Entry 7C79 (electron microscopy, 2.50 A resolution); this record covers chains A and G of the 12 polymer chains in the assembly.

# Chain A
Molecule: Ribonuclease MRP RNA subunit NME1
From: Saccharomyces cerevisiae S288C
Sequence (340 nucleotides; numbered 1 to 340; the number before each row is that of its first residue):
     1 AAUCCAUGAC CAAAGAAUCG UCACAAAUCG AAGCUUACAA AAUGGAGUAA AAUUUUGUUU
    61 ACUCAGUAAU AUGCUUUGGG UUGAAAGUCU CCCACCAAUU CGUAUGCGGA AAACGUAAUG
   121 AGAUUUAAAA AUUUUAAAUU GUUUAAAUCA ACUCAUUAAG GAGGAUGCCC UUGGGUAUUC
   181 UGCUUCUUGA CCUGGUACCU CUAUUGCAGG GUACUGGUGU UUUCUUCGGU ACUGGAUUCC
   241 GUUUGUAUGG AAUCUAAACC AUAGUUAUGA CGAUUGCUCU UUCCCGUGCU GGAUCGAGUA
   301 ACCCAAUGGA GCUUACUAUU CUUGGUCCAU GGAUUCACCC
Unresolved in the structure: 133-136, 336-340
Ion coordination: Mg2+: A86, A306

# Chain G
Molecule: Ribonucleases P/MRP protein subunit POP7
From: Saccharomyces cerevisiae (strain ATCC 204508 / S288c)
Notes: EC 3.1.26.5
Reference sequence: P38291 (POP7_YEAST); residue numbers follow UniProt; this construct covers 1-140
Sequence (140 residues; numbered 1 to 140; the number before each row is that of its first residue):
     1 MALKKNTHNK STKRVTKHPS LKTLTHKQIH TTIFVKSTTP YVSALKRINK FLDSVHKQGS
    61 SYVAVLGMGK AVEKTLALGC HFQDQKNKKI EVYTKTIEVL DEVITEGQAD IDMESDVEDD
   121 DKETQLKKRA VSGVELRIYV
Unresolved in the structure: 1-12, 108-114
UniProt features mapped onto this chain:
  - modified residue: Ser-115 (Phosphoserine)

# Chain A / chain G interface
Pairs across the interface (57; chain A residue first):
  A26(A) / Lys-46(G)  base contact
  C34(A) / Ser-43(G)  base contact
  C34(A) / Lys-46(G)  base contact
  C34(A) / Arg-47(G)  salt bridge to the phosphate
  U35(A) / Thr-32(G)  base contact
  U35(A) / Ile-33(G)  base contact
  U35(A) / Phe-34(G)  hydrogen bond to the sugar
  U35(A) / Lys-36(G)  hydrogen bond to the phosphate
  U35(A) / Thr-39(G)  hydrogen bond to the phosphate
  U35(A) / Pro-40(G)  phosphate contact
  U35(A) / Ser-43(G)  phosphate contact
  U35(A) / Arg-47(G)  salt bridge to the phosphate
  U35(A) / Phe-51(G)  base contact
  U36(A) / Pro-19(G)  sugar contact
  U36(A) / Lys-22(G)  hydrogen bond to the phosphate
  U36(A) / Lys-36(G)  salt bridge to the phosphate
  A37(A) / Pro-19(G)  phosphate contact
  A37(A) / Ser-20(G)  hydrogen bond to the base
  A37(A) / Lys-22(G)  salt bridge to the phosphate
  A37(A) / Phe-34(G)  sugar contact
  A37(A) / Val-35(G)  hydrogen bond to the sugar
  A37(A) / Lys-36(G)  phosphate contact
  A37(A) / Leu-66(G)  base contact
  A37(A) / Gly-67(G)  sugar contact
  A37(A) / Met-68(G)  base contact
  A37(A) / Ile-97(G)  base contact
  C38(A) / Lys-17(G)  base contact
  C38(A) / His-18(G)  hydrogen bond to the base
  C38(A) / Lys-36(G)  phosphate contact
  C38(A) / Ser-37(G)  phosphate contact
  C38(A) / Met-68(G)  sugar contact
  C38(A) / Arg-129(G)  hydrogen bond to the base
  A39(A) / Lys-17(G)  salt bridge to the phosphate
  A39(A) / Ser-37(G)  phosphate contact
  A39(A) / Lys-70(G)  base contact
  A40(A) / Val-15(G)  base contact
  A40(A) / Lys-17(G)  salt bridge to the phosphate
  A40(A) / Arg-129(G)  sugar contact
  A42(A) / Thr-96(G)  base contact
  A42(A) / Arg-129(G)  sugar contact
  A42(A) / Ala-130(G)  hydrogen bond to the sugar
  A42(A) / Val-131(G)  base contact
  A42(A) / Ser-132(G)  hydrogen bond to the base
  U70(A) / Pro-40(G)  phosphate contact
  A71(A) / Tyr-41(G)  stacking on the base
  U72(A) / Val-42(G)  sugar contact
  U72(A) / Leu-45(G)  base contact
  U72(A) / Lys-46(G)  base contact
  U72(A) / Asn-49(G)  hydrogen bond to the base
  G73(A) / Pro-40(G)  base contact
  G73(A) / Val-42(G)  base contact
  G73(A) / Ser-43(G)  base contact
  G73(A) / Lys-46(G)  hydrogen bond to the base
  C74(A) / Lys-46(G)  base contact
  G235(A) / His-26(G)  phosphate contact
  A236(A) / Thr-25(G)  phosphate contact
  A236(A) / His-26(G)  phosphate contact
Also at the interface, not in a pair above, chain A (20 interface residues in all): A25, G33, A68, U237
Also at the interface, not in a pair above, chain G (40 interface residues in all): Lys-50, Gly-69, Ala-71, His-81, Lys-86, Val-99

# Overview
Chain A and chain G form an interface of 20 and 40 residues respectively, with 12 hydrogen bonds, 6 salt
bridges and 1 aromatic stacking contact. Among the polar pairs are A37(A)/Ser-20(G), C38(A)/His-18(G) and
C38(A)/Arg-129(G). A86(A) and A306(A) form the Mg2+ site.
Here chain A is Ribonuclease MRP RNA subunit NME1 (Saccharomyces cerevisiae S288C) and chain G is
Ribonucleases P/MRP protein subunit POP7 (Saccharomyces cerevisiae (strain ATCC 204508 / S288c)). Entry 7C79
(Cryo-EM structure of yeast Ribonuclease MRP) was determined by electron microscopy together with 7C7A from
the same study.
